Entry 6O61 (X-ray diffraction, 2.60 A resolution); this record covers chains B and E of the 6 polymer chains in the assembly.

# Chain B
Name: Tubulin beta-2B chain
Source organism: Sus scrofa
UniProtKB: A0A287AGU7 (A0A287AGU7_PIG); residues 1-445 here = UniProt positions 1-445
Sequence (445 residues; each row starts with the number of its first residue):
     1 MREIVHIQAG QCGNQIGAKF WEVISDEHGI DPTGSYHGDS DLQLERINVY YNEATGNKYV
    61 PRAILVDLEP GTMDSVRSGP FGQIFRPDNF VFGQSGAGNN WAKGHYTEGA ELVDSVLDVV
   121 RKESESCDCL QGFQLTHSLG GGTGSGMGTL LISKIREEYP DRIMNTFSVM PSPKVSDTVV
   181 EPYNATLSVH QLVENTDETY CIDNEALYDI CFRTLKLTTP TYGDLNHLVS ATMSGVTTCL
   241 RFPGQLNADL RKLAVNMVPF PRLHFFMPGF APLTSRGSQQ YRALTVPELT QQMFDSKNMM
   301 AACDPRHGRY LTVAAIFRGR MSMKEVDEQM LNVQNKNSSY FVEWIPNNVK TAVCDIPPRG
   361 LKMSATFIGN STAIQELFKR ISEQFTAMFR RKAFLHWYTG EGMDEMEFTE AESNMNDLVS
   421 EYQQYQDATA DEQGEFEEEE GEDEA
Disordered / not traced: 1, 429-445
Metal / ion sites: Mg2+: Q11 (together with GDP)
Residues lining bound ligands:
  - GDP (guanosine-5'-diphosphate): G10, Q11, C12, Q15, I16, D67, A97, N99, S138, G140, G141, G142, T143, G144, P171, V175, D177, E181, N204, Y222, L225, N226
  - KUM ([2-(1H-indol-3-yl)-1H-imidazol-5-yl](3,4,5-trimethoxyphenyl)methanone): Y200, V236, C239, L240, L246, A248, D249, L250, K252, L253, N256, M257, T312, V313, A314, I316, N347, N348, V349, K350, A352, I368

# Chain E
Name: Stathmin-4
Source organism: Homo sapiens
UniProtKB: Q9H169 (STMN4_HUMAN); residues 5-145 here correspond to UniProt positions 49-189 (UniProt number = residue number + 44)
Sequence (143 residues; numbered 3 to 145; the number before each row is that of its first residue):
     3 MADMEVIELN KCTSGQSFEV ILKPPSFDGV PEFNASLPRR RDPSLEEIQK KLEAAEERRK
    63 YQEAELLKHL AEKREHEREV IQKAIEENNN FIKMAKEKLA QKMESNKENR EAHLAAMLER
   123 LQEKDKHAEE VRKNKELKEE ASR
Disordered / not traced: 3-5, 29-43, 142-145
Sequence notes: expression tag (3-4)
Swiss-Prot annotation at these positions:
  - modified residue: S46 (Phosphoserine)

# Chain B / chain E interface
Residue-residue contacts (22):
  H105(B) with K75(E), hydrogen bond
  Y106(B) with H78(E), hydrogen bond; E79(E); V82(E), hydrophobic; I83(E)
  T107(B) with I83(E)
  L150(B) with E79(E)
  S153(B) with K75(E); R76(E), hydrogen bond
  K154(B) with R76(E); E79(E)
  R156(B) with L68(E)
  E157(B) with L72(E); R76(E), salt bridge
  Q191(B) with K75(E)
  T399(B) with E89(E)
  E401(B) with V82(E); A86(E)
  G402(B) with V82(E); K85(E); A86(E)
  E407(B) with H78(E), salt bridge
Other interface residues (no listed pair), chain B (17 interface residues in all): P160, G400, M403, D404
Other interface residues (no listed pair), chain E (13 interface residues in all): E65, L69

# Summary
Chain B and chain E form an interface of 17 and 13 residues respectively, with 3 hydrogen bonds and 2 salt
bridges. Polar contacts include E157(B)-R76(E), E407(B)-H78(E) and H105(B)-K75(E). Bound to chain B: GDP and
compound KUM.
Here chain B is Tubulin beta-2B chain (Sus scrofa) and chain E is Stathmin-4 (Homo sapiens). Entry 6O61
(Tubulin-RB3_SLD-TTL in complex with compound ABI-231) was determined by X-ray diffraction (same publication
as 6O5M and 6O5N).
